Entry 6PSW (electron microscopy, 3.70 A resolution); this record covers chains J and O of the 10 polymer chains in the assembly.

[Chain J]
Molecule: DNA-directed RNA polymerase subunit beta'
Organism: Escherichia coli
Notes: EC 2.7.7.6
UniProtKB: P0A8T7 (RPOC_ECOLI); numbering as in UniProt (aligned over 2-1407)
Sequence (1430 residues; row label = number of the first residue in the row):
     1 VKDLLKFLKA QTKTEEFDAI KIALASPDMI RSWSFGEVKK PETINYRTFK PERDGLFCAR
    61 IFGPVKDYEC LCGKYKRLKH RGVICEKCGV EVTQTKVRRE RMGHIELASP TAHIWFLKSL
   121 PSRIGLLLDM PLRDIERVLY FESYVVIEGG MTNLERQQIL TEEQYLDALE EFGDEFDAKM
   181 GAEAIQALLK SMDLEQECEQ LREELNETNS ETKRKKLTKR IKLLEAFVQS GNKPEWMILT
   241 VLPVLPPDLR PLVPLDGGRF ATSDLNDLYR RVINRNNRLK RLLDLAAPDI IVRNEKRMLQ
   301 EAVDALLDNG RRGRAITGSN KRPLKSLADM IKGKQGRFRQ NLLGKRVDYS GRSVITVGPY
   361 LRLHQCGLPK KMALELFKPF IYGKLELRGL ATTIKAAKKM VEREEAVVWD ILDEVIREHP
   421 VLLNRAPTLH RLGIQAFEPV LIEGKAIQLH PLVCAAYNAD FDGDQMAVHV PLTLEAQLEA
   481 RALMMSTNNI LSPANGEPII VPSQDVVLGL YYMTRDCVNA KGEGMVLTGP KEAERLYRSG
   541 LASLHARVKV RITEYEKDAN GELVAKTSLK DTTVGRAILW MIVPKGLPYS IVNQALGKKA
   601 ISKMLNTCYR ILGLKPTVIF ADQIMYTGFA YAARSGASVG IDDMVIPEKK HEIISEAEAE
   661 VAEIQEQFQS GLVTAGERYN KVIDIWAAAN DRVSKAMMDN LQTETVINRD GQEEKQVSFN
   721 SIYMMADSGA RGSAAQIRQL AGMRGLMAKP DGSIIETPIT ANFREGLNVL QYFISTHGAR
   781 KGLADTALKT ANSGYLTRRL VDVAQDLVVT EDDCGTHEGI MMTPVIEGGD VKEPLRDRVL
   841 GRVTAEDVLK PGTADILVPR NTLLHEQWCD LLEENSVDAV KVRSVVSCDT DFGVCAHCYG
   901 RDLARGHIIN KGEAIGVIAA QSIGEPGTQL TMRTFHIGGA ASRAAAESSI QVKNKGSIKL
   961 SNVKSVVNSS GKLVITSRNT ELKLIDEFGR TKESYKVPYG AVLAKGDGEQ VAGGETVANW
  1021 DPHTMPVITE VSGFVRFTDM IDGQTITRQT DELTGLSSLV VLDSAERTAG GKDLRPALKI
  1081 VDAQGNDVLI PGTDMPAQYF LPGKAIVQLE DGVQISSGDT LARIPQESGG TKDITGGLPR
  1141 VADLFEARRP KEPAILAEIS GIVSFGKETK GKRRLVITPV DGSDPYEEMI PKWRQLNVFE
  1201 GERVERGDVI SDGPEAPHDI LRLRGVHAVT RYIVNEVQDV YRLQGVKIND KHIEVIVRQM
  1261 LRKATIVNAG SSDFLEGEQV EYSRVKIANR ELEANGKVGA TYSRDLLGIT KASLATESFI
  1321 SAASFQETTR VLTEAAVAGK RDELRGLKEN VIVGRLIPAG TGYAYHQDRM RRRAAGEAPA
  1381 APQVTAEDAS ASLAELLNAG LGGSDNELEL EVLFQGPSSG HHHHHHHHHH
Unresolved in the structure: 1-15, 938-947, 1127-1131, 1376-1430
Differences from the reference sequence: expression tag (1, 1408-1430)
Bound ions: Zn2+ site 1: Cys70, Cys72, Cys85, Cys88; Mg2+ near Asp464 (its only coordinating residue here); Zn2+ site 2: Cys814, Cys888, Cys898
Curated features (UniProtKB/Swiss-Prot):
  - binding site (Zn(2+)): Cys70, Cys72, Cys85, Cys88, Cys814, Cys888, Cys895, Cys898
  - binding site (Mg(2+)): Asp460, Asp462, Asp464
  - modified residue: Lys983 (N6-acetyllysine)
What the authors report for this chain:
  - binding site for the 85-nt DNA strand (chain O): Tyr46, Arg47

[Chain O]
Molecule: 85-nt DNA strand
Sequence (85 nucleotides; numbered 1 to 85; the number before each row is that of its first residue):
     1 GGCGGCGCTT ATTTGCACAA ATCCATTGAC AAAAGAAGGC TAAAAGGGCA TATTCCTCGG
    61 CCTTTGAATT GTCCATATAG AACGC
Unresolved in the structure: 1-15, 78-85

[Chain J / chain O interface]
Pairs across the interface - 12 pairs, chain J then chain O:
  Tyr46(J) - DA44(O)  hydrogen bond to the phosphate
  Arg47(J) - DA43(O)  hydrogen bond to the phosphate
  Arg47(J) - DA44(O)  salt bridge to the phosphate
  Pro121(J) - DT69(O)  phosphate contact
  Arg1148(J) - DG66(O)  hydrogen bond to the phosphate
  Arg1148(J) - DA67(O)  salt bridge to the phosphate
  Lys1167(J) - DT76(O)  salt bridge to the phosphate
  Lys1170(J) - DA75(O)  salt bridge to the phosphate
  Gly1171(J) - DA75(O)  sugar contact
  Gly1171(J) - DT76(O)  phosphate contact
  Arg1174(J) - DT76(O)  sugar contact
  Lys1311(J) - DA68(O)  phosphate contact
Interface residues without a listed pair, chain J (14 interface residues in all): Leu120, Arg133, Lys219, Arg314, Glu1146
Interface residues without a listed pair, chain O (11 interface residues in all): DC58, DG59, DG71

[Summary]
The interface between chain J and chain O involves 14 residues on one side and 11 on the other, with 3
hydrogen bonds and 4 salt bridges. Among the polar pairs are Tyr46(J)-DA44(O), Arg47(J)-DA43(O) and
Arg1148(J)-DG66(O). The paper reports a binding site for the 85-nt DNA strand (chain O) at Tyr46(J) and
Arg47(J).
Here chain J is DNA-directed RNA polymerase subunit beta' (Escherichia coli) and chain O is an 85-nt DNA
strand. Entry 6PSW (Escherichia coli RNA polymerase promoter unwinding intermediate (TRPo) with TraR and rpsT
P2 promoter) was determined by electron microscopy together with 6PSQ, 6PSR, 6PSS, 6PST, 6PSU and 6PSV from
the same study.
